Entry 7QX5 (X-ray diffraction, 3.10 A resolution); this record covers chain A.

# Chain A
Molecule: Pesticidal crystal protein Cry11Aa
Organism: Bacillus thuringiensis serovar israelensis
Reference sequence: P21256 (C11AA_BACTI); residue numbers follow UniProt; this construct covers 1-643
Chain sequence (643 residues; numbered 1 to 643; the number before each row is that of its first residue):
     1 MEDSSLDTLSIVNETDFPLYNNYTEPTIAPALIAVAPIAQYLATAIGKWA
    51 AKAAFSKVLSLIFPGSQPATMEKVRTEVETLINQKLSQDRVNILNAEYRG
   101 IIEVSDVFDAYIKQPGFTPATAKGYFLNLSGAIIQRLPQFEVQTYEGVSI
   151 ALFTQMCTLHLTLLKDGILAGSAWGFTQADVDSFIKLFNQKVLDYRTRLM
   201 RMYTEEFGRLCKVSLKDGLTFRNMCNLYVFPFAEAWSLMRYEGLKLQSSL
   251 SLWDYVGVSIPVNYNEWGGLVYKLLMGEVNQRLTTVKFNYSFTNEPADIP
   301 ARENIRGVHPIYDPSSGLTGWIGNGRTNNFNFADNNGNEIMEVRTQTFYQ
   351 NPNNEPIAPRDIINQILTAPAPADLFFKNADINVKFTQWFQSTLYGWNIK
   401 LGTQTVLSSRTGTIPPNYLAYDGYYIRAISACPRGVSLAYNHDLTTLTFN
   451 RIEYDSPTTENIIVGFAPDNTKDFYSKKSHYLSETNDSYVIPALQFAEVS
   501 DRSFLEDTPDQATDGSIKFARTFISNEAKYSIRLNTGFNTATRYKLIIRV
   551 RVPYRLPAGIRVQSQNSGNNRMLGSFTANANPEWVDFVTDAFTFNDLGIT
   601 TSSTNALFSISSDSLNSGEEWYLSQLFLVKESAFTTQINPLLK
Not modelled in the structure: 1-12, 353-356
Differences from the reference sequence: engineered mutation Phe449 (Tyr in P21256)
Reported in the primary citation:
  - mutagenesis - Y272Q: unchanged stability in response to pH
  - mutagenesis - D507N/D514N: unchanged stability
  - mutagenesis - E583Q: increased stability in response to pH
  - mutagenesis - F17Y: decreased stability in response to pH

# Summary
The paper reports that E583Q increases stability in response to pH; F17Y reduces stability in response to pH;
4 substitutions were tested in all.
Chain A is Pesticidal crystal protein Cry11Aa (Bacillus thuringiensis serovar israelensis); the structure,
mosquitocidal Cry11Aa-Y449F, was determined by X-ray diffraction, deposited together with 7QX4, 7QX6, 7QYD and
7R1E.
